Entry 9GF4 (X-ray diffraction, 1.49 A resolution); this record covers chains F and G of the 7 polymer chains in the assembly.

# Chain F (and G)
Molecule: CC-Hept-IV-hen2
Notes: chain G of this document is another copy of the same molecule, construct and numbering; everything in this record applies to it too
Amino-acid sequence (36 residues; numbered 0 to 35; the number before each row is that of its first residue; numbering starts at 0):
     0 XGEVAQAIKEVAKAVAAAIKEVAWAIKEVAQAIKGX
Modified residues: ACE (acetyl group) at position 0; NH2 (amino group) at position 35

# Interface between chain F and chain G
Contacting residue pairs (35):
  Glu-2(F) / ACE_0(G)
  Glu-2(F) / Gly-1(G)  hydrogen bond (side chain-backbone)
  Glu-2(F) / Ala-4(G)
  Ala-6(F) / Ala-4(G)
  Ala-6(F) / Ile-7(G)
  Ala-6(F) / Lys-8(G)
  Ile-7(F) / Ile-7(G)
  Glu-9(F) / Ala-11(G)
  Val-10(F) / Ile-7(G)
  Val-10(F) / Ala-11(G)  hydrophobic
  Ala-13(F) / Ala-15(G)
  Ala-17(F) / Ala-15(G)
  Ala-17(F) / Ile-18(G)
  Ile-18(F) / Ile-18(G)
  Glu-20(F) / Lys-19(G)
  Glu-20(F) / Ala-22(G)
  Val-21(F) / Ile-18(G)
  Val-21(F) / Val-21(G)  hydrophobic
  Val-21(F) / Ala-22(G)
  Val-21(F) / Ile-25(G)  hydrophobic
  Trp-23(F) / Lys-26(G)
  Ala-24(F) / Ala-22(G)
  Ala-24(F) / Ile-25(G)
  Ala-24(F) / Lys-26(G)
  Ile-25(F) / Ile-25(G)
  Glu-27(F) / Lys-26(G)
  Glu-27(F) / Ala-29(G)
  Glu-27(F) / Gln-30(G)
  Val-28(F) / Ile-25(G)
  Val-28(F) / Ala-29(G)
  Val-28(F) / Ile-32(G)  hydrophobic
  Ala-31(F) / Ala-29(G)
  Ala-31(F) / Ile-32(G)
  Ala-31(F) / Lys-33(G)
  Ile-32(F) / Ile-32(G)  hydrophobic
Other interface residues (no listed pair), chain F (19 interface residues in all): Val-3, Val-14
Other interface residues (no listed pair), chain G (22 interface residues in all): Val-3, Val-10, Val-14, Trp-23, Val-28

# In short
19 residues of chain F face 22 of chain G across their interface, with 1 hydrogen bond. Its one
hydrogen-bonded contact is Glu-2(F)/Gly-1(G).
Chain F and chain G are both CC-Hept-IV-hen2; the structure, CC-Hept-IV-hen2 variant peptide with Hendecad
repeat substitution, was determined by X-ray diffraction together with 9GF2 and 9GF3 from the same study.
